6QCV - chains C and M of the 6 polymer chains in the assembly; structure by X-ray diffraction, 3.24 A resolution.

Chain C:
Protein: Polymerase basic protein 2
From: Influenza B virus
Reference sequence: Q5V8X3 (Q5V8X3_9INFB); residues 1-770 here = UniProt positions 1-770
Chain sequence (798 residues; row label = number of the first residue in the row; numbers below 1 keep their minus sign (Gly-8 is residue -8)):
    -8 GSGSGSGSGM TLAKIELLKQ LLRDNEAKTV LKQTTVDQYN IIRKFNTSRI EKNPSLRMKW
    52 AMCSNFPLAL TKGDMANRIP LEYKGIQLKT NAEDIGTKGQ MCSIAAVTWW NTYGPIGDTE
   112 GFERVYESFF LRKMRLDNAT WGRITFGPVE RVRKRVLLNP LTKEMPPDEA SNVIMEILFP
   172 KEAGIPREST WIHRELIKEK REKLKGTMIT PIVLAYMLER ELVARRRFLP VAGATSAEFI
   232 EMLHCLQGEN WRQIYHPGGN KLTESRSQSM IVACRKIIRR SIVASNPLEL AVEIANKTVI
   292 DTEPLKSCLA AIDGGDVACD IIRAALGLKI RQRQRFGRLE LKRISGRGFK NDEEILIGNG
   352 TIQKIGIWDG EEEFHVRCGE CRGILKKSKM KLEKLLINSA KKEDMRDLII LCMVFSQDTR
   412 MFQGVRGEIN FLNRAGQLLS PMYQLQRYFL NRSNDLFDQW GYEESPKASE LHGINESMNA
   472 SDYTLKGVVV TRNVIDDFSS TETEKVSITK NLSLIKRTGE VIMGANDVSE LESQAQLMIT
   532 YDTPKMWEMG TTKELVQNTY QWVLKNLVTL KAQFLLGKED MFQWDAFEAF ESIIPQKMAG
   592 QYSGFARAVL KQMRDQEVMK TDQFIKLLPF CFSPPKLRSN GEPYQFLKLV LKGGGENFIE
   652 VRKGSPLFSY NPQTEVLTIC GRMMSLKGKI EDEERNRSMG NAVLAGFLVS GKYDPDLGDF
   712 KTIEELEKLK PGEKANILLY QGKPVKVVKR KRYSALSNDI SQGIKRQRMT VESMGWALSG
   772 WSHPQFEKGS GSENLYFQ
Unresolved in the structure: -8 to -1, 486-493, 741-789
Construct notes: expression tag (-8 to 0, 771-789)

Chain M:
Molecule: 15-nt RNA strand
Sequence (15 nucleotides; each row starts with the number of its first residue; numbering starts at 0):
     0 XGAAUGCUAU AAUAG
Modified positions: M7G (7N-methyl-8-hydroguanosine-5'-diphosphate) at position 0

How chain C and chain M interact:
Pairs across the interface (41; chain C residue first):
  Lys43(C) - A11(M)  phosphate contact
  Pro45(C) - A10(M)  sugar contact
  Arg146(C) - U4(M)  salt bridge to the phosphate
  Arg146(C) - G5(M)  hydrogen bond to the sugar
  Glu155(C) - U4(M)  base contact
  Arg217(C) - U4(M)  base contact
  Phe219(C) - G5(M)  base contact
  Ser258(C) - G1(M)  hydrogen bond to the base
  Gln259(C) - G1(M)  phosphate contact
  Gln259(C) - A2(M)  hydrogen bond to the phosphate
  Ile262(C) - G1(M)  sugar contact
  Arg266(C) - M7G_0(M)
  Arg266(C) - G1(M)  salt bridge to the phosphate
  Gly306(C) - G1(M)  base contact
  Gln325(C) - M7G_0(M)
  Gln325(C) - G1(M)  base contact
  Arg326(C) - M7G_0(M)
  Arg326(C) - G1(M)  hydrogen bond to the base
  Phe327(C) - M7G_0(M)
  Trp359(C) - M7G_0(M)
  Glu363(C) - M7G_0(M)
  Phe365(C) - M7G_0(M)
  Lys378(C) - M7G_0(M)
  Phe406(C) - M7G_0(M)
  Gln408(C) - M7G_0(M)
  Asn424(C) - G5(M)  base contact
  Arg425(C) - G5(M)  base contact
  Arg425(C) - C6(M)  base contact
  Leu430(C) - A3(M)  phosphate contact
  Ser431(C) - G1(M)  phosphate contact
  Ser431(C) - A2(M)  hydrogen bond to the sugar
  Met433(C) - M7G_0(M)
  Tyr434(C) - M7G_0(M)
  Tyr434(C) - G1(M)  hydrogen bond to the sugar
  Tyr434(C) - A2(M)  base contact
  Gln435(C) - A3(M)  hydrogen bond to the sugar
  Arg438(C) - A3(M)  base contact
  Arg438(C) - U4(M)  hydrogen bond to the sugar
  Ser520(C) - G1(M)  hydrogen bond to the phosphate
  Leu522(C) - G1(M)  phosphate contact
  Ser524(C) - A2(M)  hydrogen bond to the phosphate
Interface residues without a listed pair, chain C (39 interface residues in all): Glu42, Pro158, Asp307, Arg324, Gly328, Arg334, Gly339, Lys341

In short:
39 residues of chain C and 9 residues of chain M are in contact, with 10 hydrogen bonds and 2 salt bridges.
Polar contacts include Ser258(C)-G1(M), Arg326(C)-G1(M) and Arg146(C)-G5(M).
Chain C is Polymerase basic protein 2 (Influenza B virus) and chain M is a 15-nt RNA strand; the structure,
Crystal structure of influenza B polymerase initiation state with capped 14-mer RNA primer and CTP, was
determined by X-ray diffraction, deposited together with 6QCS, 6QCT, 6QCW and 6QCX.
